Entry 8D6X (electron microscopy, 3.20 A resolution); this record covers chains C and D of the 41 polymer chains in the assembly.

# Chain C (and D)
Name: AAA ATPase forming ring-shaped complexes
From: Mycobacterium tuberculosis
Notes: chain D of this document is another copy of the same molecule, construct and numbering; everything in this record applies to it too
Reference sequence: A0A045JPX7 (A0A045JPX7_MYCTX); residues 1-609 here = UniProt positions 1-609
Sequence (609 residues; each row starts with the number of its first residue):
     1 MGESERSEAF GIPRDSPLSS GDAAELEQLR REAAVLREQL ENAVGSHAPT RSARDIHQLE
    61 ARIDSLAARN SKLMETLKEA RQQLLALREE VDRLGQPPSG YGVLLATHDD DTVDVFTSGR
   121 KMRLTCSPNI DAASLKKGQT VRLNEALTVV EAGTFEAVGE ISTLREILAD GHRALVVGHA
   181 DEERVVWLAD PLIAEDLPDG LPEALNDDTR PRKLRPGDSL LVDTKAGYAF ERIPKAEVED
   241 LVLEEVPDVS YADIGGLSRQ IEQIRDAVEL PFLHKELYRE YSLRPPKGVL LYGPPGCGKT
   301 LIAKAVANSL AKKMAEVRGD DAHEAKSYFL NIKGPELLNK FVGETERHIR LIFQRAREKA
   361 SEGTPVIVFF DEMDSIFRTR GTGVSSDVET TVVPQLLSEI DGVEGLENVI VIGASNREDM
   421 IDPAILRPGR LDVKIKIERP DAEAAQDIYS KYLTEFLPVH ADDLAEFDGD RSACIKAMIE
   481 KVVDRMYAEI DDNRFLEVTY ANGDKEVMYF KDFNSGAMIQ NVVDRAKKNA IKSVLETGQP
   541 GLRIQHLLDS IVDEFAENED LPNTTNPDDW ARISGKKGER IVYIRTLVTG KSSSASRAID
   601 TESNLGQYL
Not modelled in the structure: 1-96, 194-210, 316-325, 588-609 (chain D: 1-96, 194-210, 316-325, 378-389, 588-609)
What the authors report for this chain:
  - mutagenesis - N502A, D504A, K505A: decreased catalytic activity on Pup-FabD
  - mutagenesis - N502A, K505A: decreased catalytic activity on endogenous FabD
  - mutagenesis - D504A: unchanged catalytic activity on endogenous FabD

# Interface between chain C and chain D
Contacting residue pairs (44; chain C residue first):
  Pro97(C) - Arg123(D)
  Pro97(C) - Thr125(D)
  Pro98(C) - Arg123(D)
  Ser99(C) - Met122(D)
  Ser99(C) - Arg123(D)  hydrogen bond (backbone-backbone)
  Tyr101(C) - Asp114(D)  hydrogen bond
  Tyr101(C) - Lys121(D)
  Tyr101(C) - Met122(D)  hydrophobic
  Tyr101(C) - Arg123(D)
  Arg142(C) - Arg123(D)
  Glu156(C) - Lys121(D)  salt bridge
  Ala157(C) - Arg173(D)  hydrogen bond (backbone-side chain)
  Ala157(C) - Val185(D)
  Ala157(C) - Trp187(D)  hydrophobic
  Val158(C) - Val185(D)
  Val158(C) - Trp187(D)
  Gly159(C) - Arg184(D)
  Gly159(C) - Val185(D)
  Glu160(C) - Glu182(D)
  Glu160(C) - Glu183(D)
  Glu160(C) - Arg184(D)  salt bridge
  Ile161(C) - Leu175(D)  hydrophobic
  Ile161(C) - Glu183(D)  hydrogen bond (backbone-backbone)
  Ile161(C) - Arg184(D)
  Ile161(C) - Val185(D)  hydrophobic
  His179(C) - Ala180(D)
  His179(C) - Asp181(D)
  His179(C) - Glu182(D)
  Glu231(C) - Arg173(D)  salt bridge
  Ile233(C) - Arg173(D)
  Pro234(C) - Glu166(D)
  Ala236(C) - Glu166(D)
  Pro458(C) - Glu280(D)
  Pro458(C) - Tyr281(D)  hydrophobic
  Lys527(C) - Tyr281(D)  hydrogen bond (side chain-backbone)
  Lys527(C) - Ser282(D)  hydrogen bond (side chain-backbone)
  Lys527(C) - Leu283(D)
  Ile531(C) - Tyr281(D)  hydrophobic
  Val534(C) - Tyr281(D)
  Leu535(C) - Leu270(D)  hydrophobic
  Leu535(C) - His274(D)
  Leu535(C) - Leu277(D)  hydrophobic
  Pro540(C) - Tyr281(D)
  Gly541(C) - Tyr281(D)
Interface residues without a listed pair, chain C (29 interface residues in all): Gly100, Thr163, Ser219, Lys235, Lys333, His348
Interface residues without a listed pair, chain D (30 interface residues in all): Leu124, Leu147, Leu168, Val186, Gly227, Tyr278, Thr390, Arg427

# In short
Chain C and chain D form an interface of 29 and 30 residues respectively; the contacts include 6 hydrogen
bonds and 3 salt bridges. Polar contacts include Glu156(C)-Lys121(D), Glu160(C)-Arg184(D) and
Glu231(C)-Arg173(D). The paper reports that N502A, D504A and K505A of chain C reduce catalytic activity on
Pup-FabD; N502A and K505A of chain C reduce catalytic activity on endogenous FabD.
Both chains are AAA ATPase forming ring-shaped complexes (Mycobacterium tuberculosis). Entry 8D6X (Structure
of the Mycobacterium tuberculosis 20S proteasome bound to the ATP-bound Mpa ATPase) was determined by electron
microscopy (same publication as 8D6V, 8D6W and 8D6Y).
